6LII - chains A and B; structure by X-ray diffraction, 2.30 A resolution.

Chain A (and B):
Molecule: Synaptic vesicle membrane protein VAT-1 homolog
Organism: Homo sapiens
Notes: chain B of this document is another copy of the same molecule, construct and numbering; everything in this record applies to it too
Reference sequence: Q99536 (VAT1_HUMAN); numbering as in UniProt (aligned over 43-393)
Amino-acid sequence (353 residues; each row starts with the number of its first residue):
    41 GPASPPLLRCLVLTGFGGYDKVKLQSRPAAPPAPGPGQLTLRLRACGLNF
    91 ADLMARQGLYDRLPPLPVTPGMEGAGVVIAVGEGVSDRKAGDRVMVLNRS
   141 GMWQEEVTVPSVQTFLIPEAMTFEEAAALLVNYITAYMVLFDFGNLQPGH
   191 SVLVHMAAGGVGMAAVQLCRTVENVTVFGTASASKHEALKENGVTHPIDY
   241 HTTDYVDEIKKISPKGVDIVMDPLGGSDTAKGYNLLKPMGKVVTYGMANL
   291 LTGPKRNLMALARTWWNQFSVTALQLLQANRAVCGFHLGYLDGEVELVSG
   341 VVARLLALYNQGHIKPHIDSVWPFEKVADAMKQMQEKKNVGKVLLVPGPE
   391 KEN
Unresolved in the structure: 41-44, 390-393 (chain B: 41-44, 300-304, 390-393)
Sequence notes: expression tag (41-42)
UniProt features mapped onto this chain:
  - modified residue: Ser-44 (Phosphoserine)

Chain A / chain B interface:
Contacting residue pairs (84; chain A residue first):
  Asp-101(A) with Gln-318(B), hydrogen bond
  Met-178(A) with Met-279(B), hydrophobic
  Phe-181(A) with Asn-185(B), hydrogen bond (backbone-side chain)
  Asp-182(A) with Asn-185(B); Met-279(B); Lys-281(B), salt bridge
  Phe-183(A) with Met-279(B), hydrophobic; Lys-281(B); Asn-320(B); Arg-321(B); Ala-322(B), hydrophobic
  Asn-185(A) with Phe-181(B), hydrogen bond (side chain-backbone); Asp-182(B), hydrogen bond (side chain-backbone); Asn-185(B), hydrogen bond
  Lys-255(A) with Glu-334(B), salt bridge
  Thr-269(A) with Ala-313(B)
  Pro-278(A) with Leu-331(B), hydrophobic; Glu-334(B)
  Met-279(A) with Met-178(B); Asp-182(B); Phe-183(B), hydrophobic; Phe-326(B), hydrophobic; Leu-337(B), hydrophobic
  Gly-280(A) with Phe-183(B)
  Lys-281(A) with Asp-182(B), hydrogen bond (side chain-backbone); Phe-183(B)
  Thr-284(A) with Leu-317(B)
  Tyr-285(A) with Leu-317(B), hydrophobic
  Gly-286(A) with Leu-317(B)
  Met-287(A) with Leu-314(B), hydrophobic
  Gln-308(A) with Ala-313(B); Leu-314(B), hydrogen bond (side chain-backbone)
  Phe-309(A) with Val-311(B); Thr-312(B); Ala-313(B), hydrogen bond (backbone-backbone)
  Ser-310(A) with Val-311(B), hydrogen bond (side chain-backbone)
  Val-311(A) with Phe-309(B); Ser-310(B); Val-311(B), hydrogen bond (backbone-backbone)
  Thr-312(A) with Phe-309(B)
  Ala-313(A) with Thr-284(B); Gln-308(B); Phe-309(B), hydrogen bond (backbone-backbone)
  Leu-314(A) with Met-287(B), hydrophobic; Gln-308(B)
  Leu-316(A) with Val-323(B), hydrophobic; Gly-325(B)
  Leu-317(A) with Thr-284(B); Tyr-285(B), hydrophobic; Gly-286(B); Gly-325(B); Phe-326(B); His-327(B)
  Gln-318(A) with Asp-101(B), hydrogen bond; Tyr-330(B), hydrogen bond
  Ala-319(A) with Gly-325(B)
  Asn-320(A) with Phe-183(B); Gly-325(B); Phe-326(B); His-327(B), hydrogen bond (side chain-backbone); Tyr-330(B), hydrogen bond (side chain-backbone); Leu-331(B)
  Arg-321(A) with Phe-183(B); Gly-325(B), hydrogen bond (backbone-backbone)
  Ala-322(A) with Phe-183(B), hydrophobic; Val-323(B); Cys-324(B), hydrophobic
  Val-323(A) with Leu-316(B); Ala-322(B); Val-323(B), hydrogen bond (backbone-backbone)
  Cys-324(A) with Arg-321(B); Ala-322(B), hydrophobic
  Gly-325(A) with Leu-316(B); Leu-317(B); Asn-320(B); Arg-321(B), hydrogen bond (backbone-backbone)
  Phe-326(A) with Met-279(B), hydrophobic; Leu-317(B); Asn-320(B)
  His-327(A) with Leu-317(B); Asn-320(B), hydrogen bond (backbone-side chain)
  Tyr-330(A) with Gln-318(B), hydrogen bond; Asn-320(B), hydrogen bond (backbone-side chain)
  Leu-331(A) with Asn-320(B)
Other interface residues (no listed pair), chain A (40 interface residues in all): Thr-304, Glu-334, Leu-337
Other interface residues (no listed pair), chain B (37 interface residues in all): Thr-269, Pro-278, Gly-280

Summary:
The interface between chain A and chain B involves 40 residues on one side and 37 on the other; the contacts
include 21 hydrogen bonds and 2 salt bridges. Polar contacts include Asp-182(A)/Lys-281(B),
Lys-255(A)/Glu-334(B) and Asp-101(A)/Gln-318(B).
Chain A and chain B are both Synaptic vesicle membrane protein VAT-1 homolog (Homo sapiens); the structure, A
quinone oxidoreductase, was determined by X-ray diffraction, deposited together with 6LHR.
